PDB entry 8HH3 | electron microscopy, 4.30 A resolution (low resolution: residue-level contacts below are approximate; hydrogen-bond / salt-bridge calls are withheld) | chains E and G of the 7 polymer chains in the assembly

Chain E:
Molecule: ATP synthase subunit beta
Organism: Bacillus sp. PS3
Notes: EC 7.1.2.2
UniProt: A0A0M4U1P9 (A0A0M4U1P9_BACP3); residue numbers follow UniProt; this construct covers 1-473
Amino-acid sequence (484 residues; each row starts with the number of its first residue; numbers below 1 keep their minus sign (Met-10 is residue -10)):
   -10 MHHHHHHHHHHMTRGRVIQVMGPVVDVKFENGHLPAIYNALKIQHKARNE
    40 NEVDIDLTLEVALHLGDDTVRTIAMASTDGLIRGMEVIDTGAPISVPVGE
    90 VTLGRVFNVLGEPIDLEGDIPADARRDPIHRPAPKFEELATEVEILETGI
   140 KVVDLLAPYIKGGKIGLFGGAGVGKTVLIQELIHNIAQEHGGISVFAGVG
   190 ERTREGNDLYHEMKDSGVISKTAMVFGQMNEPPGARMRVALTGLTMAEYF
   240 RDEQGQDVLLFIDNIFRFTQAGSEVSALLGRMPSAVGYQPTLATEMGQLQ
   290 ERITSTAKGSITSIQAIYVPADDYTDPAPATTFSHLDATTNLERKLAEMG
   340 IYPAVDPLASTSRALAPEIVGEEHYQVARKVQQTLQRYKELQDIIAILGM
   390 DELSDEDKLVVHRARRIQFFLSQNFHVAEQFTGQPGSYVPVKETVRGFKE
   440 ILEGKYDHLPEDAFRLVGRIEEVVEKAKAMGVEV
Unresolved in the structure: -10 to 0, 471-473
Construct notes: initiating methionine (-10); expression tag (-9 to 0)
Ligand contacts: ATP (adenosine-5'-triphosphate): Gly159, Ala160, Gly161, Val162, Gly163, Lys164, Thr165, Val166, Tyr341, Gln412, Phe414, Ala417, Phe420, Thr421

Chain G:
Molecule: ATP synthase gamma chain
Organism: Bacillus sp. PS3
UniProt: A0A0M4TPJ7 (A0A0M4TPJ7_BACP3); residues 2-285 here = UniProt positions 2-285
Amino-acid sequence (284 residues; numbered 2 to 285; the number before each row is that of its first residue):
     2 ASLRDIKTRINATKKTSQITKAMEMVSTSKLNRAEQNAKSFVPYMEKIQE
    52 VVANVALGAGGASHPMLVSRPVKKTGYLVITSDRGLAGAYNSNVLRLVYQ
   102 TIQKRHASPDEYAIIVIGRVGLSFFRKRNMPVILDITRLPDQPSFADIKE
   152 IARKTVGLFADGTFDELYMYYNHYVSAIQQEVTERKLLPLTDLAENKQRT
   202 VYEFEPSQEEILDVLLPQYAESLIYGALLDAKASEHAARMTAMKNATDNA
   252 NELIRTLTLSYNRARQAAITQEITEIVAGANALQ
Unresolved in the structure: 285

Chain E / chain G interface:
Contacting residue pairs (10):
  Met271(E) with Val278(G)
  Pro272(E) with Ile274(G); Val278(G)
  Ala274(E) with Thr271(G)
  Val275(E) with Gln267(G); Ile270(G)
  Gly276(E) with Ile274(G)
  Asp312(E) with Asn263(G); Arg266(G)
  Thr314(E) with Gln267(G)
Interface residues without a listed pair, chain E (11 interface residues in all): Ala310, Asp311, Pro316, Ile386
Interface residues without a listed pair, chain G (9 interface residues in all): Glu25, Thr29

In short:
11 residues of chain E and 9 residues of chain G are in contact. Ligands of chain E: ATP.
Here chain E is ATP synthase subunit beta and chain G is ATP synthase gamma chain, both from Bacillus sp. PS3.
Entry 8HH3 (F1 domain of FoF1-ATPase from Bacillus PS3,90 degrees,highATP) was determined by electron
microscopy, deposited together with 8HH1, 8HH2, 8HH4, 8HH5, 8HH6, 8HH7 and 5 further entries.
